Entry 6SJI (X-ray diffraction, 1.80 A resolution); this record covers chains B and J of the 4 polymer chains in the assembly.

[Chain B (and J)]
Molecule: thiocyanate dehydrogenase
From: Thioalkalivibrio paradoxus ARh 1
Notes: engineered mutation(s): Q482H; chain J of this document is another copy of the same molecule, construct and numbering; everything in this record applies to it too
UniProt: W0DP94 (W0DP94_9GAMM); residue numbers follow UniProt; this construct covers 82-548
Amino-acid sequence (470 residues; each row starts with the number of its first residue):
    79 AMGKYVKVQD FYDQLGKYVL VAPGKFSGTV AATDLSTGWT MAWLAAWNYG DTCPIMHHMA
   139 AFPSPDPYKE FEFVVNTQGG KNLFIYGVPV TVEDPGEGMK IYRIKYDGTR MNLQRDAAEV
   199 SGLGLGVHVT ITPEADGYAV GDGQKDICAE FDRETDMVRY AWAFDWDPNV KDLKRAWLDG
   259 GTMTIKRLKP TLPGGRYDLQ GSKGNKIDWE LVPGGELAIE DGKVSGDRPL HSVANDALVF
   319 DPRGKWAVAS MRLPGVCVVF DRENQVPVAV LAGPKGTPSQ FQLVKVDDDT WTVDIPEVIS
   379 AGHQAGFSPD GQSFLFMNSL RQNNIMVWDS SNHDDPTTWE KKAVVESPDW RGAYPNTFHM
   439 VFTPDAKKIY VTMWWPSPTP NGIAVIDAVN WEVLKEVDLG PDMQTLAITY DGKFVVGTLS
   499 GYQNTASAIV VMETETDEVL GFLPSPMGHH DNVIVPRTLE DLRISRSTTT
Unresolved in the structure: 79-81
Differences from the reference sequence: expression tag (79-81); conflict Q482 (His in W0DP94)
Bound ions: Cu ion site 1: H135, H528; Cu ion site 2: H206, D314, H381
What the authors report for this chain:
  - catalytic residues: K103, H136, E288 (from molecular simulation)
  - mutagenesis - H136A, E288A: abolished catalytic activity
  - mutagenesis - H136A, E288A: unchanged binding to Cu ion

[Interface between chain B and chain J]
Contacting residue pairs (13):
  Y127(B) - T269(J)
  Y127(B) - L270(J)
  Y127(B) - P271(J)
  G128(B) - T269(J)
  G128(B) - L270(J)
  E175(B) - K281(J)  salt bridge
  E197(B) - R274(J)  salt bridge
  T269(B) - Y127(J)
  T269(B) - G128(J)
  L270(B) - Y127(J)
  L270(B) - G128(J)
  P271(B) - Y127(J)
  R274(B) - E197(J)  salt bridge
Other interface residues (no listed pair), chain B (12 interface residues in all): T130, L191, D276, D305
Other interface residues (no listed pair), chain J (11 interface residues in all): D172, L191, D276

[Summary]
Chain B and chain J form an interface of 12 and 11 residues respectively, with 3 salt bridges. Polar contacts
include E175(B)-K281(J) and E197(B)-R274(J). H135(B) and H528(B) form the Cu ion site 1. The paper reports
catalytic residues K103(B), H136(B) and E288(B); H136A and E288A of chain B abolish catalytic activity.
Chain B and chain J are both thiocyanate dehydrogenase (Thioalkalivibrio paradoxus ARh 1); the structure, The
structure of thiocyanate dehydrogenase from Thioalkalivibrio paradoxus mutant with His 482 replaced by Gln,
was determined by X-ray diffraction (same publication as 6UWE, 6G50 and 6I3Q).
